Entry 8D9F (electron microscopy, 2.71 A resolution); this record covers chains A and B of the 3 polymer chains in the assembly.

[Chain A]
Molecule: CHAT domain protein
From: Candidatus Scalindua brodae
UniProt: A0A0B0EKL4 (A0A0B0EKL4_9BACT); residue numbers follow UniProt; this construct covers 15-297, 303-362, 390-716
Sequence (670 residues; numbered 15 to 716; 32 numbers in that range are skipped by the numbering (no residue carries them; nothing is unmodelled there); the number before each row is that of its first residue):
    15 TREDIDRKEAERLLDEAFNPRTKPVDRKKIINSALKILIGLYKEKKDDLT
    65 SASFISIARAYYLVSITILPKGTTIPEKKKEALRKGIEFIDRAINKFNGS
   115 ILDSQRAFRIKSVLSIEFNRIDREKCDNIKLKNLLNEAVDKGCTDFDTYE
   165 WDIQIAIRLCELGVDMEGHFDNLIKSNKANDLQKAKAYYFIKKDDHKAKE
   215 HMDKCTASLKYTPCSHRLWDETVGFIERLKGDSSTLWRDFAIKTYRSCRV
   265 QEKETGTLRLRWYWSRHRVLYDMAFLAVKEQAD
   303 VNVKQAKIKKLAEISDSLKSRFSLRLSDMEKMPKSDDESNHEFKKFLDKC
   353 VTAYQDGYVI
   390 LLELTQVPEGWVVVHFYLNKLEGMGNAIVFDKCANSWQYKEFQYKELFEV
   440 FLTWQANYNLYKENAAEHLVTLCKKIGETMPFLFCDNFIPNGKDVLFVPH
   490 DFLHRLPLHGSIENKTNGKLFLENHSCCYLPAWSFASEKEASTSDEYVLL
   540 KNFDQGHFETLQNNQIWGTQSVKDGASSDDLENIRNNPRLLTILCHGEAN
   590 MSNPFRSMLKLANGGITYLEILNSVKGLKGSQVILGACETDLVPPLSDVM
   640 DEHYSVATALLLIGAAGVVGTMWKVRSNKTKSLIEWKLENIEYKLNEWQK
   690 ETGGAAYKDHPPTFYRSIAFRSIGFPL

[Chain B]
Molecule: RAMP superfamily protein
From: Candidatus Scalindua brodae
UniProt: A0A0B0EGF3 (A0A0B0EGF3_9BACT); residue numbers follow UniProt; this construct covers 1-155, 161-236, 261-878, 898-1019, 1391-1567, 3 more blocks
Sequence (1242 residues; each row starts with the number of its first residue; note: 446 numbers in that range are skipped by the numbering (no residue carries them; nothing is unmodelled there)):
     1 MNITVELTFFEPYRLVEWFDWDARKKSHSAMRGQAFAQWTWKGKGRTAGK
    51 SFITGTLVRSAVIKAVEELLSLNNGKWEGVPCCNGSFQTDESKGKKPSFL
   101 RKRHTLQWQANNKNICDKEEACPFCILLGRFDNAGKVHERNKDYDIHFSN
   151 FDLDH
   161 DLRLVDIASGRILNRVDFDTGKAKDYFRTWEADYETYGTYTGRITLRNEH
   211 AKKLLLASLGFVDKLCGALCRIEVIK
   261 SEDHNDELRKQAEVIVEAFKQNDKLEKIRILADAIRTLRLHGEGVIEKDE
   311 LPDGKEERDKGHHLWDIKVQGTALRTKLKELWQSNKDIGWRKFTEMLGSN
   361 LYLIYKKETGGVSTRFRILGDTEYYSKAHDSEGSDLFIPVTPPEGIETKE
   411 WIIVGRLKAATPFYFGVQQPSDSIPGKEKKSEDSLVINEHTSFNILLDKE
   461 NRYRIPRSALRGALRRDLRTAFGSGCNVSLGGQILCNCKVCIEMRRITLK
   511 DSVSDFSEPPEIRYRIAKNPGTATVEDGSLFDIEVGPEGLTFPFVLRYRG
   561 HKFPEQLSSVIRYWEENDGKNGMAWLGGLDSTGKGRFALKDIKIFEWDLN
   611 QKINEYIKERGMRGKEKELLEMGESSLPDGLIPYKFFEERECLFPYKENL
   661 KPQWSEVQYTIEVGSPLLTADTISALTEPGNRDAIAYKKRVYNDGNNAIE
   711 PEPRFAVKSETHRGIFRTAVGRRTGDLGKEDHEDCTCDMCIIFGNEHESS
   761 KIRFEDLELINGNEFEKLEKHIDHVAIDRFTGGALDKAKFDTYPLAGSPK
   811 KPLKLKGRFWIKKGFSGDHKLLITTALSDIRDGLYPLGSKGGVGYGWVAG
   861 ISIDDNVPDDFKEMINKT
   898 YVHPGHQSPKQDHKNKNIYYPHYFLDSGSKVYREKDIITHEEFTEELLSG
   948 KINCKLETLTPLIIPDTSDENGLKLQGNKPGHKNYKFFNINGELMIPGSE
   998 LRGMLRTHFEALTKSCFAIFGE
  1391 GGKLDKALHPCTGLSDGLCPGCHLFGTTDYKGRVKFGFAKYENGPEWLIT
  1441 RGNNPERSLTLGVLESPRPAFSIPDDESEIPGRKFYLHHNGWRIIRQKQL
  1491 EIRETVQPERNVTTEVMDKGNVFSFDVRFENLREWELGLLLQSLDPGKNI
  1541 AHKLGKGKPYGFGSVKIKIDSLHTFKI
  1574 IKRVPQSDIREYINKGYQKLIEWS
  1608 LPQWHVIPHIDKLYKLLWVPFLNDSKLEPDVRYPVLN
  1656 YTYKKLGDKDNLPYKTRVKGLTTPWSPWNPFQV
Metal / ion sites: Zn2+ site 1: C83, C116, C122, C125; Zn2+ site 2: C486, C496, C498, C501; Zn2+ site 3: H742, C745, C747, C750; Zn2+ site 4: C1013, C1401, C1409, C1412

[How chain A and chain B interact]
Residue-residue contacts - 55 pairs, chain A then chain B:
  K42(A) with D744(B)
  N46(A) with F376(B)
  L49(A) with F376(B); I378(B), hydrophobic
  K50(A) with F376(B)
  I53(A) with F376(B), hydrophobic
  Y56(A) with V446(B), hydrophobic
  K57(A) with G371(B); V446(B)
  Y75(A) with I378(B), hydrogen bond (side chain-backbone)
  V78(A) with I378(B), hydrophobic
  E91(A) with T382(B)
  K92(A) with L379(B); G380(B), hydrogen bond (side chain-backbone)
  E95(A) with L379(B)
  A96(A) with L379(B)
  K99(A) with I378(B); S444(B), hydrogen bond (side chain-backbone); L445(B), hydrogen bond (side chain-backbone)
  E102(A) with L445(B)
  R106(A) with L445(B)
  K333(A) with D179(B), salt bridge
  E438(A) with L396(B); F397(B), hydrogen bond (side chain-backbone)
  L441(A) with L396(B), hydrophobic; I398(B), hydrophobic; I494(B), hydrophobic
  T442(A) with F397(B); I398(B); P399(B)
  Q444(A) with N497(B)
  A445(A) with H104(B); I398(B), hydrophobic
  N446(A) with P399(B), hydrogen bond (side chain-backbone); V400(B); T401(B), hydrogen bond (side chain-backbone)
  N448(A) with N497(B)
  L449(A) with V400(B), hydrophobic; R506(B)
  Y450(A) with V400(B), hydrophobic; T401(B); P402(B); P403(B); H561(B)
  N453(A) with P403(B)
  H457(A) with T401(B), hydrogen bond
  D543(A) with F654(B)
  E587(A) with G483(B)
  A588(A) with S484(B)
  M590(A) with G485(B); C486(B); C498(B), hydrophobic
  P634(A) with N497(B); C498(B)
  S636(A) with I494(B)
Also at the interface, not in a pair above, chain A (38 interface residues in all): I82, R98, F103, L635
Also at the interface, not in a pair above, chain B (38 interface residues in all): Q88, G370, Y384, D395, E442, I447, I502, E743

[Overview]
The chain A/chain B interface involves 38 residues from each chain; the contacts include 8 hydrogen bonds and
1 salt bridge. Polar contacts include K333(A)-D179(B), Y75(A)-I378(B) and K92(A)-G380(B). The Zn2+ site 1 is
built by C83(B), C116(B), C122(B) and C125(B).
Here chain A is CHAT domain protein and chain B is RAMP superfamily protein, both from Candidatus Scalindua
brodae. Entry 8D9F (gRAMP-TPR-CHAT (Craspase)) was determined by electron microscopy together with 8D8N, 8D97,
8D9E, 8D9G, 8D9H and 8D9I from the same study.
